5MMI - chains A and E of the 35 polymer chains in the assembly; structure by electron microscopy, 3.20 A resolution.

Chain A:
Molecule: 23S ribosomal RNA
From: Spinacia oleracea
Sequence (2810 nucleotides; numbered 1 to 2810; the number before each row is that of its first residue):
     1 UUCAAACGAG GAAAGGCUUA CGGUGGAUAC CUAGGCACCC AGAGACGAGG AAGGGCGUAU
    61 UAAUCGACGA AAUGCUUCGG GGAGUUGAAA AUAAGCAGAG AUCCGGAGAU UCCCGAAUAG
   121 GUCAACCUUU CGAACUUCUG CUGAAUCCAU GGGCAGGCAA GAGACAACCU GGCGAACUGA
   181 AACAUCUUAG UAGCCAGAGG AAAAGAAAGC AAAAGCGAUU CCCGUAGUAG CGGCGAGCGA
   241 AAUGGGAGCA GCCUAAACCG UGAAAACGGG GUUGUGGGAG AGCAAUACAA GCGUCGUGCU
   301 GCUAGGCGAA UCAGUGGAGU GCGGAACCCU AGAUGGUGAA AGUCCAGUAG CCGAAAGCAU
   361 CACUAGCUUA UGCUCUGACC CGAGUAGCAU GGGGCACGUG GAAUCCCGUG UGAAUCAGCA
   421 AGGACCACCU UGCAAGGCUA AAUACUCCUG GGUGACCGAU AGCGAAGUAG UACCGUGAGG
   481 GAAGGGUGAA AAGAACCCCC AUCGGGGAGU GAAAUAGAAC AUGAAACCGU AAGCUCUCAA
   541 GCAGUGGGAG GGGGACCAGA CCCUGACCGC GUGCCUGUUG AAGAAUGAGC CGGCGACUCA
   601 UAGGCAGUGG CUUGGUUAAG GGAACCCACC GGAGCCGUAG CGAAAGCGAG UCUUCAUAGG
   661 GCAAUUGUCA CUGCUUAUGG ACCCGAACCU GGGUGAUCUA UCCAUGACCA GGAUGAAGCU
   721 UGGGUGAAAC UAAGUGGAGG UCCGAACCGA CUGAUGUUGA AGAAUCAGCG GAUGAGUUGU
   781 GGUUAGGGGU GAAAUGCCAC UCGAACCCAG AGCUAGCUGG UUCUCCCCGA AAUGCGUUGA
   841 GGCGCAGCAG UUGACUGGAC AUCUAGGGGU AAAGCACUGU UUCGGUGCGG GCCGCGAGAG
   901 CGGUACCAAA UCGAGGCAAA CUCUGAAUAC UAGAUAUGAC CUCCAAAUAA CAGGGGUCAA
   961 GGUCGGCCAG UGAGACGAUG GGGGAUAAGC UUCAUCGUCG AGAGGGAAAC AGCCCGGAUC
  1021 ACCAGCUAAG GCCCCUAAAU GACCGCUCAG UGAUAAAGGA GGUAGGGGUG CAGAGACAGC
  1081 CAGGAGGUUU GCCUAGAAGC AGCCACCCUU GAAAGAGUGC GUAAUAGCUC ACUGAUCGAG
  1141 CGCUCUUGCG CCGAAGAUGA ACGGGGCUAA GCGGUCUGCC GAAGCUGUGG GAUGUAAAAA
  1201 AACAUCGGUA GGGGAGCGUU CCGUGUUAGG GAGAAACGCG UGCGUGAGCC GCGUUGGACG
  1261 AAGCGGAAGC GAGAAUGUCG GCUUGAGUAA CGCAAACAUU GGUGAGAAUC CAAUGCCCCG
  1321 AAAACCUAAG GGUUCCUCCG CAAGGUUCGU CCACGGAGGG UGAGUCAGGG CCUAAGAUCA
  1381 GGCCGAAAGG CGUAGUCGAU GGACAACAGG UGAAUAUUCC UGUACUACCC CUUGUUGGUC
  1441 CCGAGGGACG GAGGAGGCUA GGUUAGCCGA AAGAUGGUUA UCGGUUCAAG GACGCAAGGU
  1501 GACCCUGUUU UUCAGGGUAA GAAGGGGUAG AGAAAAUGCC UCGAGCCAAU GUUCGAGUAC
  1561 CAGGCGCUAC GGCGCUGAAG UAACCGAUGC CAUACUCCCA GGAAAAGCUC GAACGACCUU
  1621 CAACAAAAGG GUACCUGUAC CCGAAACCGA CACAGGUAGG UAGGUAGAGA AUACCUAGGG
  1681 GCGCGAGACA ACUCUCUCUA AGGAACUCGG CAAAAUAGCC CCGUAACUUC GGGAGAAGGG
  1741 GUGCCCCCUC ACAAAGGGGG UCGAAGUGAC CAGGCCCGGG CGACUGUUUA CCAAAAACAC
  1801 AGGUCUCCGC AAAGUCGUAA GACCAUGUAU GGGGGCUGAC GCCUGCCCAG UGCCGGAAGG
  1861 UCAAGGAAGU UGGUGACCUG AUGACAGGGG AGCCGGCGAC CGAAGCCCCG GUGAACGGCG
  1921 GCCGUAACUA UAACGGUCCU AAGGUAGCGA AAUUCCUUGU CGGGUAAGUU CCGACCCGCA
  1981 CGAAAGGCGU AACGAUCUGG GCACUGUCUC GGAGAGAGGC UCGGUGAAAU AGACAUGUCU
  2041 GUGAAGAUGC GGACUACCUG CACCUGGACA GAAAGACCCU AUGAAGCUUU ACUGUUCCCU
  2101 GGGAUUGGCU UUGGGCUUUU CCUGCGCAGC UUAGGUGGAA GGCGAAGAAG GCCCCCUUCC
  2161 GGGGGGGCCC GAGCCAUCAG UGAGAUACCA CUCUGGAAGA GCUAGAAUUC UAACCUUGUG
  2221 UCAGGACCUA CGGGCCAAGG GACAUUCUCA GGUAGACAGU UUCUAUGGGG CGUAGGCCUC
  2281 CCAAAAGGUA ACGGAGGCGU GCAAAGGUUU CCUCGGGCCG GACGGAGAUU GGCCCUCGAG
  2341 UGCAAAGGCA GAAGGGAGCU UGACUGCAAG ACCCACCCGU CGAGCAGGGA CGAAAGUCGG
  2401 CCUUAGUGAU CCGACGGUGC CGAGUGGAAG GGCCGUCGCU CAACGGAUAA AAGUUACUCU
  2461 AGGGAUAACA GGCUGAUCUU CCCCAAGAGU UCACAUCGAC GGGAAGGUUU GGCACCUCGA
  2521 UGUCGGCUCU UCGCCACCUG GGGCUGUAGU AUGUUCCAAG GGUUGGGCUG UUCGCCCAUU
  2581 AAAGCGGUAC GUGAGCUGGG UUCAGAACGU CGUGAGACAG UUCGGUCCAU AUCCGGUGUG
  2641 GGCGUUAGAG CAUUGAGAGG ACCUUUCCCU AGUACGAGAG GACCGGGAAG GACGCACCUC
  2701 UGGUGUACCA GUUAUCGUGC CCACGGUAAA CGCUGGGUAG CCAAGUGCGG AGCGGAUAAC
  2761 UGCUGAAAGC AUCUAAGUAG UAAGCCCACC CCAAGAUGAG UGCUCUCCUA
Disordered / not traced: 1, 515, 896-900, 1751-1755
Ion coordination: Mg2+ site 1 near A9 (its only coordinating residue here); Mg2+ site 2 near G15 (its only coordinating residue here); Mg2+ site 3: C30, G1260; Mg2+ site 4 near A45 (its only coordinating residue here); Mg2+ site 5 near A52 (its only coordinating residue here); Mg2+ site 6 near A71 (its only coordinating residue here); Mg2+ site 7 near U118 (its only coordinating residue here); Mg2+ site 8 near C148 (its only coordinating residue here); Mg2+ site 9: A160, G161; Mg2+ site 10: C177, U2260; Mg2+ site 11 near U178 (its only coordinating residue here); Mg2+ site 12: A182, C183; 211 more Mg2+ sites not listed

Chain E:
Molecule: plastid ribosomal protein uL4c
From: Spinacia oleracea
UniProt: A0A0K9RVQ9 (A0A0K9RVQ9_SPIOL); residues 1-293 here = UniProt positions 1-293
Chain sequence (293 residues; each row starts with the number of its first residue):
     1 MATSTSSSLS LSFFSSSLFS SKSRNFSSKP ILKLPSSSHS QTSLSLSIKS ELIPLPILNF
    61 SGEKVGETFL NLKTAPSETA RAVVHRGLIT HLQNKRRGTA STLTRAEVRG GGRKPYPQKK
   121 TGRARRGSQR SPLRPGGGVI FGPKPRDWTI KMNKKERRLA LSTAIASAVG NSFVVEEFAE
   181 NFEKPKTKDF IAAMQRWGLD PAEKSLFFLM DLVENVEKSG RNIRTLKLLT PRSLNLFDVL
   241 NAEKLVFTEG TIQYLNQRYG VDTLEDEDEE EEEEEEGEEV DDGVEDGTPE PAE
Disordered / not traced: 1-50, 263-293

Chain A / chain E interface:
Residue-residue contacts (155; chain A residue first):
  C36(A) with Ser101(E), sugar contact
  A37(A) with Thr99(E), sugar contact; Ser101(E), sugar contact; Pro145(E), sugar contact
  C38(A) with Arg97(E), hydrogen bond to the base
  C39(A) with Arg97(E), sugar contact
  C328(A) with Lys188(E), salt bridge to the phosphate
  C329(A) with Lys186(E), salt bridge to the phosphate; Thr187(E), sugar contact; Ile191(E), base contact; Asn222(E), hydrogen bond to the sugar
  U330(A) with Pro185(E), phosphate contact; Lys186(E), phosphate contact; Thr187(E), hydrogen bond to the phosphate; Lys218(E), sugar contact
  A331(A) with Arg221(E), salt bridge to the phosphate; Asn222(E), hydrogen bond to the phosphate
  G332(A) with Asn222(E), hydrogen bond to the sugar; Arg224(E), hydrogen bond to the phosphate
  A333(A) with Arg224(E), salt bridge to the phosphate
  A349(A) with Arg221(E), hydrogen bond to the sugar
  U453(A) with Arg97(E), hydrogen bond to the base
  G454(A) with Arg97(E), sugar contact; Thr99(E), hydrogen bond to the base
  A455(A) with Leu92(E), hydrogen bond to the base; Gln93(E), base contact; Arg96(E), base contact; Arg97(E), hydrogen bond to the phosphate
  C456(A) with Arg96(E), salt bridge to the phosphate; Ala100(E), phosphate contact
  U460(A) with Pro135(E), base contact
  A461(A) with Pro135(E), phosphate contact; Gly136(E), hydrogen bond to the phosphate
  G462(A) with Val139(E), phosphate contact
  C463(A) with Leu103(E), phosphate contact
  G464(A) with Leu103(E), phosphate contact; Val108(E), phosphate contact; Arg109(E), hydrogen bond to the phosphate; Arg123(E), hydrogen bond to the phosphate
  A465(A) with Arg123(E), salt bridge to the phosphate
  G470(A) with Arg109(E), hydrogen bond to the base
  C474(A) with Gln118(E), hydrogen bond to the sugar
  G480(A) with Arg130(E), hydrogen bond to the phosphate
  G481(A) with Gly110(E), phosphate contact; Lys120(E), hydrogen bond to the phosphate; Arg130(E), salt bridge to the phosphate
  A482(A) with Lys120(E), salt bridge to the phosphate; Thr121(E), hydrogen bond to the sugar; Arg123(E), salt bridge to the phosphate
  A483(A) with Thr121(E), sugar contact; Arg123(E), salt bridge to the phosphate
  G595(A) with Leu133(E), sugar contact
  A596(A) with Ile140(E), phosphate contact; Phe141(E), phosphate contact
  C597(A) with Phe141(E), sugar contact
  U598(A) with Phe141(E), stacking on the base
  C599(A) with Arg146(E), hydrogen bond to the phosphate
  A600(A) with Arg146(E), salt bridge to the phosphate
  G609(A) with Thr79(E), phosphate contact; Arg86(E), hydrogen bond to the base; Asn153(E), base contact; Glu156(E), hydrogen bond to the sugar
  G610(A) with Pro76(E), phosphate contact; Thr79(E), hydrogen bond to the phosphate; Asn153(E), base contact; Lys155(E), sugar contact; Glu156(E), sugar contact; Leu159(E), phosphate contact
  C611(A) with Lys155(E), hydrogen bond to the sugar
  G615(A) with Lys155(E), salt bridge to the phosphate
  U616(A) with Lys151(E), sugar contact; Asn153(E), sugar contact; Lys155(E), salt bridge to the phosphate
  U617(A) with Lys151(E), hydrogen bond to the phosphate; Met152(E), phosphate contact; Asn153(E), phosphate contact; Lys154(E), hydrogen bond to the phosphate
  G622(A) with Arg232(E), hydrogen bond to the sugar
  A623(A) with Arg232(E), salt bridge to the phosphate; Ser233(E), base contact
  C626(A) with His91(E), sugar contact; Asn94(E), phosphate contact; Lys95(E), sugar contact
  C627(A) with His91(E), sugar contact; Asn94(E), hydrogen bond to the phosphate; Arg157(E), salt bridge to the phosphate; Arg232(E), hydrogen bond to the base; Leu234(E), sugar contact; Asn235(E), hydrogen bond to the sugar
  A628(A) with Arg157(E), salt bridge to the phosphate; Pro231(E), hydrogen bond to the sugar; Arg232(E), hydrogen bond to the base; Leu234(E), sugar contact; Tyr259(E), phosphate contact
  C629(A) with Arg158(E), salt bridge to the phosphate; Arg258(E), hydrogen bond to the phosphate; Tyr259(E), phosphate contact
  C630(A) with Arg158(E), salt bridge to the phosphate; Arg258(E), salt bridge to the phosphate
  G631(A) with Lys154(E), hydrogen bond to the base
  C669(A) with Asn153(E), hydrogen bond to the sugar
  A670(A) with Arg86(E), hydrogen bond to the sugar; Lys151(E), hydrogen bond to the sugar; Met152(E), sugar contact; Asn153(E), sugar contact
  C671(A) with Arg86(E), hydrogen bond to the sugar; Ile150(E), sugar contact; Lys151(E), phosphate contact
  G680(A) with Phe141(E), base contact
  C682(A) with Phe141(E), phosphate contact
  C683(A) with Ile140(E), sugar contact
  C684(A) with Arg105(E), salt bridge to the phosphate; Pro132(E), phosphate contact
  G685(A) with Arg105(E), salt bridge to the phosphate; Gln129(E), sugar contact; Arg130(E), phosphate contact
  C807(A) with Lys114(E), salt bridge to the phosphate
  C808(A) with Gly112(E), phosphate contact
  A809(A) with Gly111(E), phosphate contact; Gly112(E), phosphate contact; Arg113(E), hydrogen bond to the base
  G810(A) with Arg113(E), hydrogen bond to the base
  A811(A) with Arg113(E), hydrogen bond to the base
  G812(A) with Thr104(E), hydrogen bond to the base; Arg105(E), sugar contact; Ala106(E), phosphate contact
  G1223(A) with Phe237(E), sugar contact
  U1224(A) with Lys204(E), phosphate contact
  G1225(A) with Lys204(E), salt bridge to the phosphate
  U1226(A) with Arg224(E), hydrogen bond to the base
  C1264(A) with Arg81(E), hydrogen bond to the phosphate
  G1265(A) with Arg81(E), salt bridge to the phosphate; His85(E), hydrogen bond to the sugar; Ile89(E), sugar contact
  A1267(A) with Arg96(E), hydrogen bond to the sugar; Trp148(E), sugar contact
  A1268(A) with Trp148(E), phosphate contact
  G1269(A) with Thr102(E), base contact; Val139(E), base contact; Phe141(E), sugar contact; Gly142(E), sugar contact; Pro143(E), phosphate contact
  G1277(A) with Leu133(E), base contact
  U1278(A) with Leu133(E), hydrogen bond to the sugar; Arg134(E), hydrogen bond to the phosphate; Pro135(E), sugar contact
  C1279(A) with Gly122(E), hydrogen bond to the sugar; Arg123(E), sugar contact; Ala124(E), phosphate contact; Arg125(E), hydrogen bond to the phosphate; Arg134(E), salt bridge to the phosphate; Pro135(E), sugar contact
  G1280(A) with Thr121(E), phosphate contact; Gly122(E), hydrogen bond to the phosphate; Arg125(E), salt bridge to the phosphate
Interface residues without a listed pair, chain A (83 interface residues in all): G452, C594, U613, A618, G632, A686, G1266, A1275, A1650
Interface residues without a listed pair, chain E (89 interface residues in all): Val83, Gly98, Tyr116, Pro117, Arg126, Ser128, Ser131, Gly137, Asn241, Tyr254, Asp262

Summary:
The interface between chain A and chain E involves 83 residues on one side and 89 on the other, with 51
hydrogen bonds, 26 salt bridges and 1 aromatic stacking contact. Polar contacts include C38(A)-Arg97(E),
U453(A)-Arg97(E) and G454(A)-Thr99(E).
Here chain A is 23S ribosomal RNA and chain E is plastid ribosomal protein uL4c, both from Spinacia oleracea.
Entry 5MMI (Structure of the large subunit of the chloroplast ribosome) was determined by electron microscopy,
deposited together with 5MMJ and 5MMM.
